PDB entry 8U11 | electron microscopy, 3.10 A resolution | chains 17 and 18 of the 58 polymer chains in the assembly

Chain 17 (and 18):
Protein: Tail spike protein
From: Salmonella phage P22
Notes: chain 18 of this document is another copy of the same molecule, construct and numbering; everything in this record applies to it too
UniProtKB: P12528 (FIBER_BPP22); numbering as in UniProt (aligned over 1-667)
Chain sequence (667 residues; numbered 1 to 667; the number before each row is that of its first residue):
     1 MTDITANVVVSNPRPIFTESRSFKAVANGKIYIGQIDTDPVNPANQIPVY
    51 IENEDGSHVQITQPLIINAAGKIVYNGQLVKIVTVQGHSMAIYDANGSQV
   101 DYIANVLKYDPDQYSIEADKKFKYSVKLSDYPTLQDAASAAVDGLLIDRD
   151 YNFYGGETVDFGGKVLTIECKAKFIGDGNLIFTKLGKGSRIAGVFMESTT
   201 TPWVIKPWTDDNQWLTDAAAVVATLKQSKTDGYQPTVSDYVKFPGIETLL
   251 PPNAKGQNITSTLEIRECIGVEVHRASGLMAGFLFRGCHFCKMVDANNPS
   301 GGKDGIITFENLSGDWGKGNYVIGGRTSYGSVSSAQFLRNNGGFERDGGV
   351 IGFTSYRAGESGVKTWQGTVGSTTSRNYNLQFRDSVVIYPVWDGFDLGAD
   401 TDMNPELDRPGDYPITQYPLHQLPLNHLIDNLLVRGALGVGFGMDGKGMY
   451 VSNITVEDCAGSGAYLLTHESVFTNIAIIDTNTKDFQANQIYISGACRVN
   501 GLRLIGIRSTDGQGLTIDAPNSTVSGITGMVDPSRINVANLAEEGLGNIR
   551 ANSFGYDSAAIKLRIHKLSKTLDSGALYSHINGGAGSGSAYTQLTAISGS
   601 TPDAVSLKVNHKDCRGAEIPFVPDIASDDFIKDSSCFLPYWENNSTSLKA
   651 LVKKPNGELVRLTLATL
Unresolved in the structure: 1-4, 125-667
Swiss-Prot annotation at these positions:
  - active site: Glu360, Asp393, Asp396
  - mutagenesis: Glu360 (E360Q: Complete loss of hydrolysis of O-antigen oligosaccharides), Asp393 (D393N: Complete loss of hydrolysis of O-antigen oligosaccharides), Asp396 (D396N: Complete loss of hydrolysis of O-antigen oligosaccharides)

How chain 17 and chain 18 interact:
Residue-residue contacts (73; chain 17 residue first):
  Ala6(17) - His58(18)
  Ala6(17) - Thr84(18)
  Asn7(17) - Thr84(18)
  Asn7(17) - Tyr109(18)
  Asn7(17) - Asp110(18)  hydrogen bond (backbone-backbone)
  Val8(17) - Val83(18)
  Val8(17) - Thr84(18)  hydrogen bond (backbone-backbone)
  Val8(17) - Gln86(18)
  Val8(17) - His88(18)
  Val8(17) - Leu107(18)  hydrophobic
  Val8(17) - Tyr109(18)  hydrophobic
  Val9(17) - Lys81(18)
  Val9(17) - Ile82(18)
  Val9(17) - Val83(18)  hydrophobic
  Val9(17) - His88(18)
  Val9(17) - Lys108(18)  hydrogen bond (backbone-backbone)
  Val10(17) - Ile33(18)  hydrophobic
  Val10(17) - Ile82(18)  hydrogen bond (backbone-backbone)
  Val10(17) - Met90(18)  hydrophobic
  Ser11(17) - Pro15(18)
  Ser11(17) - Phe17(18)
  Ser11(17) - Met90(18)
  Ser11(17) - Lys108(18)
  Asn12(17) - Pro15(18)
  Asn12(17) - Ile16(18)  hydrogen bond (side chain-backbone)
  Asn12(17) - Phe17(18)
  Pro13(17) - Met90(18)
  Pro13(17) - Ile103(18)  hydrophobic
  Arg14(17) - Asp101(18)  salt bridge
  Arg14(17) - Tyr102(18)
  Arg14(17) - Ile103(18)
  Ile16(17) - Thr18(18)
  Ile16(17) - Phe23(18)  hydrophobic
  Phe23(17) - Phe23(18)  hydrophobic
  Ala25(17) - Phe23(18)  hydrophobic
  Glu54(17) - Asp37(18)
  Asn68(17) - Ser20(18)  hydrogen bond (side chain-backbone)
  Ala69(17) - Arg21(18)
  Ala70(17) - Glu19(18)
  Ala70(17) - Ser20(18)
  Ala70(17) - Arg21(18)
  Ala70(17) - Ser22(18)
  Ala70(17) - Phe23(18)
  Lys72(17) - Thr18(18)  hydrogen bond
  Lys72(17) - Glu19(18)
  Leu79(17) - Ser20(18)
  Lys81(17) - Ile103(18)
  Lys81(17) - Asn105(18)  hydrogen bond (side chain-backbone)
  Lys108(17) - Val9(18)
  Tyr109(17) - Val9(18)
  Asp110(17) - Val9(18)
  Pro111(17) - Val8(18)
  Pro111(17) - Val9(18)  hydrogen bond (backbone-backbone)
  Pro111(17) - Ser11(18)
  Asp112(17) - Asn7(18)
  Asp112(17) - Pro111(18)
  Asp112(17) - Tyr114(18)
  Gln113(17) - Asn7(18)  hydrogen bond (backbone-backbone)
  Gln113(17) - Val9(18)
  Tyr114(17) - Asn7(18)
  Ser115(17) - Tyr114(18)
  Glu117(17) - Asn7(18)
  Ala118(17) - Tyr114(18)
  Ala118(17) - Phe122(18)
  Asp119(17) - Tyr114(18)  hydrogen bond
  Asp119(17) - Lys121(18)  salt bridge
  Asp119(17) - Phe122(18)
  Phe122(17) - Phe122(18)  hydrophobic
  Lys123(17) - Phe122(18)
  Lys123(17) - Lys123(18)
  Tyr124(17) - Lys121(18)
  Tyr124(17) - Phe122(18)  hydrophobic
  Tyr124(17) - Lys123(18)
Interface residues without a listed pair, chain 17 (37 interface residues in all): Thr5, Thr18, Lys24, Glu52
Interface residues without a listed pair, chain 18 (44 interface residues in all): Ala6, Tyr50, Leu65, Ile73, Val85, Gly87, Val106, Lys120

In short:
37 residues of chain 17 face 44 of chain 18 across their interface, with 11 hydrogen bonds and 2 salt bridges.
Among the polar pairs are Arg14(17)-Asp101(18), Asp119(17)-Lys121(18) and Asn12(17)-Ile16(18). Curated
annotation (UniProt) lists 3 active-site residues and 3 mutagenesis sites on chain 17.
Both chains are Tail spike protein (Salmonella phage P22). Entry 8U11 (In situ cryo-EM structure of
bacteriophage P22 gp1:gp5:gp4: gp10: gp9 N-term complex in conformation 2 at ...) was determined by electron
microscopy, deposited together with 8TVR, 8TVU, 8U1O and 8U10.
